5VVH - chains A and B; structure by X-ray diffraction, 2.50 A resolution.

[Chain A (and B)]
Protein: Octopine catabolism/uptake operon regulatory protein OccR
Source organism: Rhizobium radiobacter
Notes: chain B of this document is another copy of the same molecule, construct and numbering; everything in this record applies to it too
Reference sequence: P0A4T3 (OCCR_RHIRD); residue numbers follow UniProt; this construct covers 92-298
Chain sequence (210 residues; numbered 89 to 298; the number before each row is that of its first residue):
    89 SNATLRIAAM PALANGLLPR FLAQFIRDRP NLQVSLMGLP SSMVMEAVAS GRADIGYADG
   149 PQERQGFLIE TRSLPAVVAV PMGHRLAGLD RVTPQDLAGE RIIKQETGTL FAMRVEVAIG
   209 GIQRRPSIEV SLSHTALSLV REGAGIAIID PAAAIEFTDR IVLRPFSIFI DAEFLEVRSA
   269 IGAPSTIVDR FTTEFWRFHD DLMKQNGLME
Unresolved in the structure: 89, 298 (chain B: 89)
Sequence notes: expression tag (89-91); cloning artifact (261)
Modified residues: Mse98, Mse125, Mse131, Mse133, Mse170, Mse201, Mse291, Mse297 (selenomethionine; parent Met)

[How chain A and chain B interact]
Pairs across the interface (53; chain A residue first):
  A102(A) with T223(B)
  N103(A) with L220(B); H222(B); T223(B), hydrogen bond; S226(B), hydrogen bond (backbone-side chain)
  P107(A) with S226(B); L227(B), hydrophobic
  R108(A) with E230(B)
  L110(A) with I216(B), hydrophobic
  A111(A) with E230(B)
  I114(A) with R189(B)
  P118(A) with R189(B); P214(B)
  N119(A) with P214(B)
  L120(A) with R189(B), hydrogen bond (backbone-side chain); P214(B)
  Q121(A) with P214(B)
  V122(A) with S215(B); I216(B); E217(B), hydrogen bond (backbone-backbone)
  S123(A) with E217(B)
  L124(A) with E217(B), hydrogen bond (backbone-backbone); V218(B); S219(B)
  Mse125(A) with S219(B)
  G126(A) with S219(B), hydrogen bond (backbone-side chain); L220(B)
  R189(A) with I114(B)
  P214(A) with P118(B); N119(B); L120(B)
  S215(A) with Q121(B); V122(B), hydrogen bond (backbone-backbone)
  I216(A) with L110(B), hydrophobic; I114(B), hydrophobic; V122(B)
  E217(A) with V122(B), hydrogen bond (backbone-backbone); S123(B); L124(B), hydrogen bond (backbone-backbone); Mse125(B)
  V218(A) with L124(B)
  S219(A) with L124(B); Mse125(B); G126(B), hydrogen bond (side chain-backbone)
  L220(A) with N103(B)
  H222(A) with H222(B)
  T223(A) with P107(B)
  L227(A) with P107(B)
  R229(A) with E244(B), salt bridge
  E230(A) with R108(B); A111(B)
  A232(A) with A111(B), hydrophobic
  E244(A) with R229(B), salt bridge
Other interface residues (no listed pair), chain A (35 interface residues in all): P99, R117, E194, S226
Other interface residues (no listed pair), chain B (33 interface residues in all): A102, R115, A232

[In short]
35 residues of chain A face 33 of chain B across their interface, with 10 hydrogen bonds and 2 salt bridges.
Polar pairs include R229(A)-E244(B), N103(A)-T223(B) and N103(A)-S226(B).
Both chains are Octopine catabolism/uptake operon regulatory protein OccR (Rhizobium radiobacter). Entry 5VVH
(Crystal Structure of the Effector Binding Domain of LysR-type Transcriptional Regulator, OccR from
Agrobacterium tumefaciens) was determined by X-ray diffraction together with 5VVI from the same study.
